PDB entry 6RER | electron microscopy, 2.90 A resolution | chains U and Z of the 20 polymer chains in the assembly

# Chain U
Molecule: ATP synthase subunit alpha
From: Polytomella sp. Pringsheim 198.80
UniProtKB: A0ZW40 (A0ZW40_9CHLO); residue numbers follow UniProt; this construct covers 1-562
Chain sequence (562 residues; numbered 1 to 562; the number before each row is that of its first residue):
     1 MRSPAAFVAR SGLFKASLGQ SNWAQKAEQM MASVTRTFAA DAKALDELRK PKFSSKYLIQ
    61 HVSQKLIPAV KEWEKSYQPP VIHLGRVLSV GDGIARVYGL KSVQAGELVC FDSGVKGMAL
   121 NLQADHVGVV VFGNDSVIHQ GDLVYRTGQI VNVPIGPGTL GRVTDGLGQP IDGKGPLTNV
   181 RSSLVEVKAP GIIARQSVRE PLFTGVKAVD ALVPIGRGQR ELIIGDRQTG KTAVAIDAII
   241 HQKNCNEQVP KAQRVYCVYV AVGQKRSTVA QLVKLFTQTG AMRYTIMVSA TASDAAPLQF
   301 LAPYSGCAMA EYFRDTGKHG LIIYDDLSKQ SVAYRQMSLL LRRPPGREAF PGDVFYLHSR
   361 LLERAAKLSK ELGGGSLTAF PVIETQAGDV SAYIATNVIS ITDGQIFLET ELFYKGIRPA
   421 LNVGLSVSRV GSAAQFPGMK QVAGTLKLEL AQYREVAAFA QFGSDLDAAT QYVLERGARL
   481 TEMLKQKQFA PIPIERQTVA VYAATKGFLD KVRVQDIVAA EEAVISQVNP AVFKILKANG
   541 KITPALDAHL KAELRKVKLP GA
Unresolved in the structure: 1-39
Sequence notes: conflict Arg266 (Lys in A0ZW40)
Metal / ion sites: Mg2+: Thr232 (together with ATP)
Small-molecule neighbours:
  - ADP (adenosine-5'-diphosphate): Val427, Ser428, Arg429
  - ATP (adenosine-5'-triphosphate): Asp226, Arg227, Gln228, Thr229, Gly230, Lys231, Thr232, Ala233, Glu384, Phe413, Arg418, Pro419, Gln486, Lys487, Gln488
Reported in the primary citation:
  - binding site for ADP: Arg429

# Chain Z
Molecule: ATP synthase subunit beta
From: Polytomella sp. Pringsheim 198.80
Notes: EC 7.1.2.2
UniProtKB: A0ZW41 (A0ZW41_9CHLO); residue numbers follow UniProt; this construct covers 1-574
Chain sequence (574 residues; row label = number of the first residue in the row):
     1 MALRYAAGLA KNVVQRQGAS LNIARAFAAE PAPAIDAGYV SQVIGPVVDV RFDGELPSIL
    61 SSLEVEGHSV RLVLEVAQHM GDNTVRCIAM DSTDGLVRGQ KVVDTGSPIK VPVGRGTLGR
   121 IMNVIGEPVD EQGPIDAADI WSIHREAPEF TEQSTEQEIL VTGIKVVDLL APYQRGGKIG
   181 LFGGAGVGKT VLIMELINNV AKAHGGFSVF AGVGERTREG NDLYREMIES GVIKLGAERG
   241 NSKCTLVYGQ MNEPPGARAR VALTGLTVAE YFRDIEGQDV LLFVDNIFRF TQANSEVSAL
   301 LGRIPSAVGY QPTLATDLGG LQERITTTTK GSITSVQAVY VPADDLTDPA PATTFAHLDA
   361 TTVLSRSIAE LGIYPAVDPL DSTSRMLNPN VIGAEHYNVA RGVQKVLQDY KNLQDIIAIL
   421 GMDELSEEDK LTVARARKIQ RFLSQPFQVA EVFTGTPGKY VDLADTISGF QGVLTGKYDD
   481 LPEMAFYMVG DIKEVKEKAD KMAKDIASRK EADNKKVSEE LKDIPSLDKL VSEIKEVVIE
   541 EDDGLEEDFK AEALSSETVV LNEEGKSVPL PKKN
Unresolved in the structure: 1-32
Sequence notes: conflict Ala350 (Gly in A0ZW41), Leu387 (Arg in A0ZW41)
Metal / ion sites: Mg2+: Thr190, Glu215 (together with ADP)
Small-molecule neighbours:
  - ADP (adenosine-5'-diphosphate): Ala185, Gly186, Val187, Gly188, Lys189, Thr190, Val191, Arg216, Glu219, Tyr374, Pro375, Phe447, Ala450, Phe453, Thr454
  - ATP (adenosine-5'-triphosphate): Ser384, Arg385, Leu387, Asn388, Tyr397, Arg401

# Chain U / chain Z interface
Contacting residue pairs (98; chain U residue first):
  Leu88(U) - Gly81(Z)
  Ser89(U) - His79(Z)  hydrogen bond (side chain-backbone)
  Ser89(U) - Met80(Z)
  Ser89(U) - Gly81(Z)
  Val90(U) - Ile59(Z)  hydrophobic
  Val90(U) - Gln78(Z)
  Val90(U) - His79(Z)  hydrogen bond (backbone-backbone)
  Gly91(U) - Gln78(Z)
  Asp92(U) - Gln78(Z)  hydrogen bond
  Asp92(U) - Arg303(Z)  salt bridge
  Asp135(U) - Ile59(Z)
  Ser136(U) - Ile59(Z)
  Ser136(U) - Leu60(Z)
  His139(U) - Pro57(Z)
  His139(U) - Ser58(Z)  hydrogen bond
  His139(U) - His79(Z)
  Gln140(U) - Leu56(Z)
  Gln140(U) - His79(Z)  hydrogen bond (backbone-side chain)
  Gln140(U) - Gly81(Z)
  Gln140(U) - Asp82(Z)
  Gln140(U) - Asn83(Z)  hydrogen bond (side chain-backbone)
  Val163(U) - Phe150(Z)  hydrophobic
  Ile171(U) - Phe150(Z)
  Ile171(U) - Thr151(Z)
  Asp172(U) - Thr151(Z)
  Gly173(U) - Thr151(Z)
  Arg227(U) - Leu346(Z)
  Arg227(U) - Phe355(Z)
  Arg227(U) - Asp381(Z)  salt bridge
  Gln228(U) - Thr383(Z)
  Gln228(U) - Arg385(Z)
  Lys265(U) - Glu323(Z)
  Lys265(U) - His357(Z)  hydrogen bond (side chain-backbone)
  Lys265(U) - Leu358(Z)
  Lys265(U) - Asp359(Z)  salt bridge
  Arg266(U) - Pro148(Z)  hydrogen bond (side chain-backbone)
  Arg266(U) - Glu149(Z)  salt bridge
  Arg266(U) - Phe150(Z)
  Arg266(U) - Gln153(Z)
  Arg266(U) - Glu323(Z)  hydrogen bond (backbone-side chain)
  Ser267(U) - Gln153(Z)  hydrogen bond
  Val269(U) - Phe150(Z)  hydrophobic
  Ala270(U) - Phe150(Z)
  Ala270(U) - Gln153(Z)
  Ala270(U) - Thr155(Z)
  Gln271(U) - Thr155(Z)
  Gln271(U) - Gln157(Z)
  Val273(U) - Phe150(Z)  hydrophobic
  Lys274(U) - Thr155(Z)
  Ala292(U) - Gly319(Z)
  Ala292(U) - His357(Z)
  Ser293(U) - Ala147(Z)
  Ser293(U) - Glu323(Z)
  Asp294(U) - Thr316(Z)
  Ala296(U) - Thr316(Z)
  Gln299(U) - Thr316(Z)
  Lys329(U) - Ala356(Z)
  Val332(U) - Ala315(Z)  hydrophobic
  Arg335(U) - Ala307(Z)
  Gln336(U) - Pro312(Z)
  Gln336(U) - Thr313(Z)
  Gln336(U) - Thr316(Z)  hydrogen bond
  Leu339(U) - Ile304(Z)  hydrophobic
  Leu339(U) - Pro305(Z)
  Leu339(U) - Ser306(Z)
  Leu340(U) - Arg303(Z)
  Leu340(U) - Pro312(Z)  hydrophobic
  Leu340(U) - Thr313(Z)
  Arg342(U) - Gly302(Z)  hydrogen bond (side chain-backbone)
  Arg342(U) - Ile304(Z)
  Arg343(U) - Ile304(Z)
  Pro345(U) - Ile304(Z)  hydrophobic
  Glu348(U) - Ala307(Z)
  Ala349(U) - Pro305(Z)
  Ala349(U) - Ser306(Z)
  Ala349(U) - Ala307(Z)
  Gln386(U) - Thr347(Z)
  Gln386(U) - Ala352(Z)
  Ala387(U) - Thr347(Z)
  Glu411(U) - Gln408(Z)
  Phe413(U) - Arg401(Z)
  Tyr414(U) - Leu380(Z)
  Tyr414(U) - Ser382(Z)
  Tyr414(U) - Thr383(Z)
  Tyr414(U) - Arg401(Z)
  Tyr414(U) - Gln404(Z)
  Tyr414(U) - Lys405(Z)
  Tyr414(U) - Gln408(Z)
  Lys415(U) - Lys405(Z)  hydrogen bond (backbone-side chain)
  Lys415(U) - Gln408(Z)
  Lys415(U) - Asp409(Z)
  Lys415(U) - Asn412(Z)
  Arg418(U) - Tyr397(Z)  hydrogen bond
  Arg418(U) - Arg401(Z)
  Gln461(U) - Ile416(Z)
  Gln461(U) - Leu420(Z)
  Gln461(U) - Glu424(Z)
  Gln488(U) - Asn388(Z)
Other interface residues (no listed pair), chain U (54 interface residues in all): Asn134, Ile138, Ala295, Glu384, Thr410, Ala460
Other interface residues (no listed pair), chain Z (63 interface residues in all): Ala77, Thr84, Glu146, Lys178, Gly320, Thr326, Lys411, Asp429

# In short
54 residues of chain U and 63 residues of chain Z are in contact, with 14 hydrogen bonds and 4 salt bridges.
Among the polar pairs are Asp92(U)-Arg303(Z), Arg227(U)-Asp381(Z) and Lys265(U)-Asp359(Z). ATP is bound
between chain U and chain Z. Chain U binds ADP. The paper reports a binding site for ADP at Arg429(U).
Here chain U is ATP synthase subunit alpha and chain Z is ATP synthase subunit beta, both from Polytomella sp.
Pringsheim 198.80. Entry 6RER (Cryo-EM structure of Polytomella F-ATP synthase, Rotary substate 3B, focussed
refinement of F1 head and rotor) was determined by electron microscopy together with 6RD4, 6RD5, 6RD6, 6RD7,
6RD8, 6RD9 and 46 further entries from the same study.
